PDB entry 3A4S | X-ray diffraction, 2.70 A resolution | chain A

# Chain A
Molecule: SUMO-conjugating enzyme UBC9
Source organism: Homo sapiens
Notes: EC 6.3.2.-
Reference sequence: P63279 (UBC9_HUMAN); residue numbers follow UniProt; this construct covers 1-158
Amino-acid sequence (163 residues; row label = number of the first residue in the row; numbers below 1 keep their minus sign (Gly-4 is residue -4)):
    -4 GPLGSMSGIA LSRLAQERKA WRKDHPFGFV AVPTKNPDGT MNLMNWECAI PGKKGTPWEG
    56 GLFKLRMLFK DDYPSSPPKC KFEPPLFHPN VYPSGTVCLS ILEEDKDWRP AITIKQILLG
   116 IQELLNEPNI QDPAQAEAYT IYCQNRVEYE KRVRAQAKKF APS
Unresolved in the structure: -4 to 2, 31
Construct notes: expression tag (-4 to 0)
Swiss-Prot annotation at these positions:
  - region: Arg13 to Lys18 (Interaction with SUMO1)
  - active site: Cys93 (Glycyl thioester intermediate)
  - site: Ile4 (Interaction with RANBP2), Val25 (Interaction with RANBP2), Leu57 (Interaction with RANBP2), Asp100, Lys101 (Substrate binding)
  - modified residue: Ser2 (N-acetylserine), Lys65 (N6-acetyllysine), Ser71 (Phosphoserine)
  - cross-link (Glycyl lysine isopeptide (Lys-Gly)): Lys18 (interchain with G-Cter in SUMO2), Lys48 (interchain with G-Cter in SUMO2), Lys49 (interchain with G-Cter in SUMO1), Lys101 (interchain with G-Cter in SUMO2)
  - mutagenesis: Arg13 to Lys14 (Impairs binding to SUMO1 and catalytic activity), Arg17 to Lys18 (Impairs binding to SUMO1 and catalytic activity), Phe22 (F22A: Impairs binding to RANBP2), Val25 (V25A: Impairs binding to RANBP2), Val27 (V27A: Impairs binding to RANBP2), Glu42 (E42A: Slightly impairs binding to RANBP2), Lys48 (K48A: Slightly impairs binding to RANBP2), Glu54 (E54A: Slightly impairs binding to RANBP2), Leu57 (L57A: Impairs binding to RANBP2), Lys59 (K59A: Impairs binding to RANBP2), Arg61 (R61A: Slightly impairs binding to RANBP2), Asn85 (N85Q: Impairs catalytic activity), 4 further mutagenesis entries in UniProt

# Overview
From UniProt: active-site residue Cys93 and 19 mutagenesis sites.
Chain A is SUMO-conjugating enzyme UBC9 (Homo sapiens); the structure, The crystal structure of the SLD2:Ubc9
complex, was determined by X-ray diffraction (same publication as 3A4R).
